8HIM - chains C and B of the 13 polymer chains in the assembly; structure by electron microscopy, 2.80 A resolution.

# Chain C
Molecule: RPOLD domain-containing protein
Organism: Brassica oleracea
UniProtKB: A0A0D3D418 (A0A0D3D418_BRAOL); residues 0-318 here correspond to UniProt positions 1-319 (UniProt number = residue number + 1)
Amino-acid sequence (319 residues; row label = number of the first residue in the row; numbering starts at 0):
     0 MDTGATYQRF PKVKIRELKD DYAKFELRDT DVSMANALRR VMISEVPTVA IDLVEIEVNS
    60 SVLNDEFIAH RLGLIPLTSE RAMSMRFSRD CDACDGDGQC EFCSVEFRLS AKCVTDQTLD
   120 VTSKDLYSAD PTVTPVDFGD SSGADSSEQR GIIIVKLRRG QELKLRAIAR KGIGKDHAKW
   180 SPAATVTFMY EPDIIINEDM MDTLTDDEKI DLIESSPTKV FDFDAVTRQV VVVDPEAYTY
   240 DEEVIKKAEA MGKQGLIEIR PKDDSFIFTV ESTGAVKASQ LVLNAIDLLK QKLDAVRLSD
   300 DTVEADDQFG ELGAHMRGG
Unresolved in the structure: 0-2, 138-147, 300-318
Sequence notes: variant Thr-2 (Ser3 in A0A0D3D418)
Bound ions: Zn2+: Cys-90, Cys-93, Cys-99, Cys-102

# Chain B
Molecule: DNA-directed RNA polymerase IV and V subunit 2
Organism: Brassica oleracea
Amino-acid sequence (1169 residues; numbered 1 to 1169; the number before each row is that of its first residue):
     1 MTDIDIEEIE AAGEVDLRDL GEPFLQSFCK KAATSFFDEY GLVSHQLNSY NFFIEHGLQS
    61 VFESSGEMLV EPSFDPTKNK DHEWRYATVK FGEVSVDKPT LYSDDKELVF LPWHARLQNM
   121 TYSARMKVNV DVEVFVKKVV KRDKFKTGQD EYVEKQILSK KTQDIPIGRI PVMVKSVLCN
   181 TTEKGKNGES YRKGECAFDQ GGYFVIKGAE KVFIAQEQIC TKRLWISNSP WTVSYRSETK
   241 RNRFIVRLSE NQKAEDFKRK EKVLTVYFLS TEIPVWVLFF ALGVASDKEA VDLIAFDGGD
   301 ASITNSVVAS IQEADSVCED FRHGRNALAY VEQQIKGTKF PPGESVDECL SLYLFPGLKS
   361 LTQKARFLGY MVKCLFSAYA GKRKCENRDN FRNKRIELAG ELLERELRVH LAHARRTMTK
   421 AMQRHLTGDG DLKPIEHYLD ASIITNGLSR AFSTGAWCHP FRKMERVSGV VANLGRANPL
   481 QSLIDLRRTR QQVLYTGRVG DARYPHPSHW GRLCFLSTPD GENCGLVKNL SLLGLVSTQI
   541 MEPVVEELFD SGMEELMDDT STPLSGKHKV LLNGDWVGVC SDSDYFVADL KSRRRQSELP
   601 RQMEIKLDKD DKEVRIFTDA GRLLRPLLVV ENLHKLKQSK PSKYTFEHLL DQGILELIGI
   661 EEEEDCTTAW GTKQLLKQQK SYTHCELDLS FLLGVSCAIV PFANHDHGRR VLYQSQKHCQ
   721 QAIGFCSTNP NIRCDTLSQQ LFYPQRPLFK TMASECLQKD VLFNGQNAIV AVNVHLGFNQ
   781 EDSIVMNKAS LERGMFRSEQ IRSYKADVDS KDSEKRKKMD EVVQFGKTHS KIGRVDSLDD
   841 DGFPFVGANM HSGDIVIGRC TESGTDHSVK LKHTERGIVQ KVVLSSNDDG KNYATVSLRQ
   901 VRSPCLGDKF SSMHGQKGVL GYIEEQENFA FTNQGIVPDI VINPHAFPSR QTPGQLLEAA
   961 LSKGIACPMQ KKKGKSDAYS KVTRHATPFS TPSVDDITDQ LHRAGFSRSG NERVYNGRTG
  1021 EMMRSLIFMG PNFYQRLIHM SEDKVKFRNT GPVHPLTRQP VADRKRFGGI KFGEMERDCL
  1081 IAHGASANLH ERLFTLSDSS QMHICRNCKS AANVIERVAS SGRRIRGPYC RLCESPDYVV
  1141 MVNVPYGAKL LYQELFSMGI CLNFETNLC
Unresolved in the structure: 1-14, 73-85, 135-161, 184-190, 253-257, 811-821, 1049-1169
Reported in the primary citation:
  - binding site for the 34-nt DNA strand: Tyr-495
  - binding site for the 34-nt DNA strand: Tyr-495

# Interface between chain C and chain B
Pairs across the interface (55):
  Val-31(C) / Gly-1020(B)
  Asn-35(C) / Gly-1017(B)  hydrogen bond (side chain-backbone)
  Asn-35(C) / Arg-1018(B)
  Asn-35(C) / Thr-1019(B)
  Asn-35(C) / Gly-1020(B)
  Arg-38(C) / Glu-927(B)  hydrogen bond (side chain-backbone)
  Arg-38(C) / Phe-931(B)
  Arg-38(C) / Gly-1017(B)  hydrogen bond (side chain-backbone)
  Arg-39(C) / Glu-927(B)  hydrogen bond (side chain-backbone)
  Arg-39(C) / Asn-928(B)  hydrogen bond
  Arg-39(C) / Gly-1017(B)  hydrogen bond (side chain-backbone)
  Arg-39(C) / Arg-1018(B)
  Ser-43(C) / Glu-927(B)
  Asn-63(C) / Glu-799(B)  hydrogen bond
  Asn-63(C) / Gln-880(B)  hydrogen bond
  Asn-63(C) / Arg-899(B)
  Glu-65(C) / Arg-899(B)  salt bridge
  Glu-65(C) / Val-901(B)
  Phe-66(C) / Phe-742(B)  hydrophobic
  Phe-66(C) / Tyr-743(B)  hydrophobic
  His-69(C) / Tyr-743(B)
  His-69(C) / Glu-792(B)  hydrogen bond (side chain-backbone)
  His-69(C) / Arg-793(B)
  His-69(C) / Gly-794(B)
  His-69(C) / Arg-797(B)
  Arg-70(C) / Tyr-743(B)  hydrogen bond
  Lys-174(C) / Glu-925(B)  salt bridge
  Asp-175(C) / Lys-788(B)
  His-176(C) / Glu-792(B)
  Ala-177(C) / Ala-789(B)  hydrophobic
  Ala-177(C) / Glu-792(B)  hydrogen bond (backbone-side chain)
  Thr-184(C) / Gln-934(B)  hydrogen bond (side chain-backbone)
  Thr-186(C) / Phe-931(B)
  Thr-186(C) / Thr-932(B)  hydrogen bond (side chain-backbone)
  Thr-186(C) / Asn-933(B)
  Thr-186(C) / Gly-935(B)
  Phe-187(C) / Phe-931(B)  hydrophobic
  Phe-187(C) / Tyr-1015(B)
  Met-188(C) / Tyr-1015(B)
  Tyr-189(C) / Tyr-1015(B)  hydrogen bond (backbone-side chain)
  Tyr-189(C) / Gly-1020(B)  hydrogen bond (side chain-backbone)
  Tyr-189(C) / Glu-1021(B)
  Tyr-189(C) / Met-1022(B)
  Glu-213(C) / His-1002(B)  salt bridge
  Ser-215(C) / His-1002(B)
  Pro-216(C) / Gln-970(B)  hydrogen bond (backbone-side chain)
  Pro-216(C) / Gly-1005(B)
  Pro-216(C) / Phe-1006(B)
  Thr-217(C) / Gly-1005(B)
  Thr-238(C) / Asn-933(B)
  Thr-238(C) / Arg-1013(B)
  Tyr-239(C) / Arg-1013(B)
  Tyr-239(C) / Met-1022(B)  hydrophobic
  Asp-240(C) / Ser-1007(B)
  Glu-242(C) / Ser-1007(B)  hydrogen bond
Also at the interface, not in a pair above, chain C (32 interface residues in all): Ile-42, Asp-64, Leu-73, Ser-214, Pro-260
Also at the interface, not in a pair above, chain B (39 interface residues in all): Ile-878, Gln-926, Lys-972, Arg-1008, Asn-1016, Leu-1026

# In short
The interface between chain C and chain B involves 32 residues on one side and 39 on the other; the contacts
include 17 hydrogen bonds and 3 salt bridges. Among the polar pairs are Glu-65(C)/Arg-899(B),
Lys-174(C)/Glu-925(B) and Glu-213(C)/His-1002(B). From the paper: a binding site for the 34-nt DNA strand at
Tyr-495(B).
Chain C is RPOLD domain-containing protein and chain B is DNA-directed RNA polymerase IV and V subunit 2, both
from Brassica oleracea; the structure, A cryo-EM structure of B. oleracea RNA polymerase V elongation complex
at 2.73 Angstrom, was determined by electron microscopy (same publication as 8HIL).
